Entry 6AWD (electron microscopy, 8.10 A resolution (very low resolution: no residue pairs are listed; an interface is given only as per-side residue counts)); this record covers chains A and P of the 26 polymer chains in the assembly.

# Chain A
Molecule: 16S rRNA
Source organism: Escherichia coli
Sequence (1539 nucleotides; row label = number of the first residue in the row):
     2 AAUUGAAGAG UUUGAUCAUG GCUCAGAUUG AACGCUGGCG GCAGGCCUAA CACAUGCAAG
    62 UCGAACGGUA ACAGGAAGAA GCUUGCUUCU UUGCUGACGA GUGGCGGACG GGUGAGUAAU
   122 GUCUGGGAAA CUGCCUGAUG GAGGGGGAUA ACUACUGGAA ACGGUAGCUA AUACCGCAUA
   182 ACGUCGCAAG ACCAAAGAGG GGGACCUUCG GGCCUCUUGC CAUCGGAUGU GCCCAGAUGG
   242 GAUUAGCUAG UAGGUGGGGU AACGGCUCAC CUAGGCGACG AUCCCUAGCU GGUCUGAGAG
   302 GAUGACCAGC CACACUGGAA CUGAGACACG GUCCAGACUC CUACGGGAGG CAGCAGUGGG
   362 GAAUAUUGCA CAAUGGGCGC AAGCCUGAUG CAGCCAUGCC GCGUGUAUGA AGAAGGCCUU
   422 CGGGUUGUAA AGUACUUUCA GCGGGGAGGA AGGGAGUAAA GUUAAUACCU UUGCUCAUUG
   482 ACGUUACCCG CAGAAGAAGC ACCGGCUAAC UCCGUGCCAG CAGCCGCGGU AAUACGGAGG
   542 GUGCAAGCGU UAAUCGGAAU UACUGGGCGU AAAGCGCACG CAGGCGGUUU GUUAAGUCAG
   602 AUGUGAAAUC CCCGGGCUCA ACCUGGGAAC UGCAUCUGAU ACUGGCAAGC UUGAGUCUCG
   662 UAGAGGGGGG UAGAAUUCCA GGUGUAGCGG UGAAAUGCGU AGAGAUCUGG AGGAAUACCG
   722 GUGGCGAAGG CGGCCCCCUG GACGAAGACU GACGCUCAGG UGCGAAAGCG UGGGGAGCAA
   782 ACAGGAUUAG AUACCCUGGU AGUCCACGCC GUAAACGAUG UCGACUUGGA GGUUGUGCCC
   842 UUGAGGCGUG GCUUCCGGAG CUAACGCGUU AAGUCGACCG CCUGGGGAGU ACGGCCGCAA
   902 GGUUAAAACU CAAAUGAAUU GACGGGGGCC CGCACAAGCG GUGGAGCAUG UGGUUUAAUU
   962 CGAUGCAACG CGAAGAACCU UACCUGGUCU UGACAUCCAC GGAAGUUUUC AGAGAUGAGA
  1022 AUGUGCCUUC GGGAACCGUG AGACAGGUGC UGCAUGGCUG UCGUCAGCUC GUGUUGUGAA
  1082 AUGUUGGGUU AAGUCCCGCA ACGAGCGCAA CCCUUAUCCU UUGUUGCCAG CGGUCCGGCC
  1142 GGGAACUCAA AGGAGACUGC CAGUGAUAAA CUGGAGGAAG GUGGGGAUGA CGUCAAGUCA
  1202 UCAUGGCCCU UACGACCAGG GCUACACACG UGCUACAAUG GCGCAUACAA AGAGAAGCGA
  1262 CCUCGCGAGA GCAAGCGGAC CUCAUAAAGU GCGUCGUAGU CCGGAUUGGA GUCUGCAACU
  1322 CGACUCCAUG AAGUCGGAAU CGCUAGUAAU CGUGGAUCAG AAUGCCACGG UGAAUACGUU
  1382 CCCGGGCCUU GUACACACCG CCCGUCACAC CAUGGGAGUG GGUUGCAAAA GAAGUAGGUA
  1442 GCUUAACCUU CGGGAGGGCG CUUACCACUU UGUGAUUCAU GACUGGGGUG AAGUCGUAAC
  1502 AAGGUAACCG UAGGGGAACC UGCGGUUGGA UCACCUCCU

# Chain P
Molecule: 30S ribosomal protein S13
Source organism: Escherichia coli
Reference sequence: P0A7T1 (RS13_ECO57); residues 1-114 here correspond to UniProt positions 2-115 (UniProt number = residue number + 1)
Sequence (114 residues; row label = number of the first residue in the row):
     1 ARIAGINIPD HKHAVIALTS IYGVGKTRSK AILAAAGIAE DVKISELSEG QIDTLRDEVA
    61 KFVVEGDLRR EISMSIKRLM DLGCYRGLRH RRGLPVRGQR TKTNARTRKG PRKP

# How chain A and chain P interact
At this resolution (8 A) residue pairs are not listed: 31 residues of chain A and 39 of chain P lie at the interface.

# In short
31 residues of chain A and 39 residues of chain P are in contact.
Chain A is 16S rRNA and chain P is 30S ribosomal protein S13, both from Escherichia coli; the structure,
Structure of 30S (S1 depleted) ribosomal subunit and RNA polymerase complex, was determined by electron
microscopy, deposited together with 6AWB and 6AWC.
